Entry 4X4B (X-ray diffraction, 2.80 A resolution); this record covers chains C and F of the 6 polymer chains in the assembly.

[Chain C]
Name: Regulatory protein
Organism: Enterobacter sp. RFL1396
UniProtKB: Q8GGH0 (Q8GGH0_9ENTR); residues 1-79 here = UniProt positions 1-79
Sequence (82 residues; numbered -2 to 79; the number before each row is that of its first residue; numbers below 1 keep their minus sign (Gly-2 is residue -2)):
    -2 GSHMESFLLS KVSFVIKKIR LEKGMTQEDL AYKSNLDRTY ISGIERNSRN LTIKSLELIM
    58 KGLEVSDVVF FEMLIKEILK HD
Disordered / not traced: -2 to 1, 79
Sequence notes: expression tag (-2 to 0)

[Chain F]
Molecule: 35-nt DNA strand
Notes: fragment: Operator DNA
Sequence (35 nucleotides; numbered 1 to 35; the number before each row is that of its first residue):
     1 ATGTTGACTA TAATCACACG GACTATAAGT CACAT

[Interface between chain C and chain F]
Residue-residue contacts (18; chain C residue first):
  Leu33(C) with DT14(F), phosphate contact
  Asp34(C) with DT14(F), hydrogen bond to the phosphate; DC15(F), base contact
  Arg35(C) with DC17(F), base contact
  Thr36(C) with DC15(F), base contact; DA16(F), base contact; DC17(F), base contact
  Tyr37(C) with DA12(F), sugar contact; DA13(F), hydrogen bond to the phosphate; DT14(F), base contact
  Arg46(C) with DA12(F), salt bridge to the phosphate; DA13(F), base contact
  Asn47(C) with DA12(F), hydrogen bond to the phosphate; DA13(F), phosphate contact
  Leu48(C) with DA13(F), phosphate contact
  Thr49(C) with DA12(F), phosphate contact; DA13(F), hydrogen bond to the phosphate
  Ser52(C) with DA13(F), hydrogen bond to the phosphate
Also at the interface, not in a pair above, chain C (11 interface residues in all): Asn32
Also at the interface, not in a pair above, chain F (7 interface residues in all): DA18

[In short]
Chain C and chain F form an interface of 11 and 7 residues respectively, with 5 hydrogen bonds and 1 salt
bridge. Among the polar pairs are Asp34(C)-DT14(F), Tyr37(C)-DA13(F) and Asn47(C)-DA12(F).
Chain C is Regulatory protein (Enterobacter sp. RFL1396) and chain F is a 35-nt DNA strand; the structure,
RADIATION DAMAGE TO THE NUCLEOPROTEIN COMPLEX C.Esp1396I: DOSE (DWD) 2.1 MGy, was determined by X-ray
diffraction (same publication as 4X4C, 4X4D, 4X4E, 4X4F, 4X4G, 4X4H and 4X4I).
